Entry 6YNZ (electron microscopy, 3.10 A resolution); this record covers chains J3 and L3 of the 162 polymer chains in the assembly.

[Chain J3]
Molecule: ATPTT5
Organism: Tetrahymena thermophila
UniProtKB: Q228N4 (Q228N4_TETTS); residue numbers follow UniProt; this construct covers 1-273
Amino-acid sequence (273 residues; row label = number of the first residue in the row):
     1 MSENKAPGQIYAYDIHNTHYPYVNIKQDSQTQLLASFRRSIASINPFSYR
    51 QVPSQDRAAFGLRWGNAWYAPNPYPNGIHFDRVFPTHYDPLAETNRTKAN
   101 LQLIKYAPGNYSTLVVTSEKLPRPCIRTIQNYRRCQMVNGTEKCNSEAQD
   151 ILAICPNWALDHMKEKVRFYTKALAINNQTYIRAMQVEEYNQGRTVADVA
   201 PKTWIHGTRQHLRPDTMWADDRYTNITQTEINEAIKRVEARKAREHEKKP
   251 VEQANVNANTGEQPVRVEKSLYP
Not modelled in the structure: 1-4
Disulfide bonds: Cys125-Cys155

[Chain L3]
Molecule: ATPTT6
Organism: Tetrahymena thermophila
UniProtKB: I7MCQ6 (I7MCQ6_TETTS); residues 1-247 here = UniProt positions 1-247
Amino-acid sequence (247 residues; numbered 1 to 247; the number before each row is that of its first residue):
     1 MPVKEGQAKLWFSTKEEADAYDDKMISNIELKSQDYEDENFSPVFNRKTQ
    51 EYFLEPSEKFKSDFAELLRPLRSLSFNQVVDRYVLIPPNHTFYRNWTYEK
   101 FLGGFGLSYLILRELPLRNFYARVFVMYAFAAKVLDHLGNPFPFSGHGQI
   151 VAAADRWNHWDVRCYDNVMKALKYIRIPTVQNNIPEATRWYGRQPGHLLR
   201 ADTYWIPNLVSQRFAKHQPAHWDGTQNMPIFRLADPKHKDSYMVQFR
Not modelled in the structure: 1
Small-molecule neighbours: Ubiquinone-8 (UQ8): Gly106, Leu107, Leu110

[Interface between chain J3 and chain L3]
Residue-residue contacts - 124 pairs, chain J3 then chain L3:
  Gly8(J3) with Ile86(L3)
  Ile10(J3) with Trp157(L3), hydrophobic
  Tyr11(J3) with Leu67(L3), hydrogen bond (side chain-backbone); Leu68(L3); Pro70(L3), hydrophobic; Leu71(L3); Tyr83(L3), hydrophobic
  Asp14(J3) with Arg69(L3), hydrogen bond (backbone-side chain); Tyr83(L3), hydrogen bond
  Ile15(J3) with Leu67(L3), hydrophobic; Arg69(L3), hydrogen bond (backbone-side chain)
  Asn17(J3) with Arg69(L3)
  Pro46(J3) with Lys100(L3), hydrogen bond (backbone-side chain)
  Ser48(J3) with Lys100(L3), hydrogen bond (backbone-side chain)
  Tyr49(J3) with Phe101(L3), hydrophobic
  Pro53(J3) with Ala153(L3); Asp155(L3)
  Ser54(J3) with Arg94(L3), hydrogen bond (backbone-side chain); Trp157(L3)
  Gln55(J3) with Ile86(L3); Pro87(L3), hydrogen bond (side chain-backbone); Asn89(L3); Phe92(L3); Arg94(L3); Trp157(L3)
  Asp56(J3) with Phe92(L3); Tyr93(L3); Arg94(L3)
  Arg57(J3) with Tyr93(L3), hydrogen bond (side chain-backbone); Arg94(L3); Trp96(L3); Thr97(L3)
  Ala58(J3) with Arg94(L3), hydrogen bond (backbone-backbone); Thr97(L3), hydrogen bond (backbone-side chain); Tyr98(L3)
  Ala59(J3) with Tyr98(L3), hydrogen bond (backbone-side chain); Ala152(L3); Ala153(L3), hydrogen bond (backbone-backbone)
  Phe60(J3) with Thr97(L3); Tyr98(L3), hydrophobic; Phe101(L3), hydrophobic; Ile150(L3), hydrophobic; Val151(L3); Ala153(L3)
  Gly61(J3) with Val151(L3), hydrogen bond (backbone-backbone); Ala152(L3); Ala153(L3)
  Arg63(J3) with His137(L3)
  Asn66(J3) with Lys133(L3), hydrogen bond; Asp136(L3), hydrogen bond; His137(L3), hydrogen bond (backbone-side chain)
  Trp68(J3) with His137(L3), hydrogen bond; Gln149(L3); Ile150(L3); Val151(L3), hydrophobic
  Tyr69(J3) with Val151(L3)
  Gly109(J3) with Ile175(L3)
  Thr117(J3) with Tyr174(L3), hydrogen bond
  Glu119(J3) with Lys170(L3), salt bridge; Arg176(L3), salt bridge; Thr188(L3)
  Lys120(J3) with Asp166(L3), salt bridge; Tyr191(L3), hydrogen bond (backbone-side chain)
  Leu121(J3) with Tyr191(L3)
  Pro122(J3) with Tyr191(L3)
  Trp158(J3) with Glu186(L3); Ala187(L3), hydrophobic; Trp190(L3)
  Arg209(J3) with Ala8(L3); Phe53(L3); Glu55(L3), salt bridge
  Gln210(J3) with Gln7(L3); Ala8(L3), hydrogen bond (backbone-backbone)
  His211(J3) with Gln7(L3); Ala8(L3); Lys9(L3), hydrogen bond (backbone-backbone)
  Leu212(J3) with Lys9(L3); Leu10(L3); Trp11(L3), hydrophobic
  Arg213(J3) with Ala8(L3); Lys9(L3), hydrogen bond (backbone-backbone); Trp11(L3)
  Pro214(J3) with Tyr21(L3)
  Asp215(J3) with Tyr21(L3), hydrogen bond; Met25(L3)
  Thr216(J3) with Glu51(L3), hydrogen bond
  Met217(J3) with Met25(L3), hydrophobic; Ile29(L3), hydrophobic
  Trp218(J3) with Lys48(L3); Thr49(L3); Gln50(L3); Glu51(L3), hydrogen bond (backbone-backbone)
  Ala219(J3) with Gln50(L3); Glu51(L3); Phe53(L3)
  Asp220(J3) with Ala8(L3)
  Asp221(J3) with Lys4(L3)
  Arg222(J3) with Val3(L3); Lys4(L3), hydrogen bond (backbone-backbone); Glu5(L3), salt bridge; Leu10(L3); Asp22(L3), salt bridge
  Tyr223(J3) with Tyr21(L3); Asp22(L3), hydrogen bond; Met25(L3), hydrophobic; Ile26(L3), hydrophobic
  Thr224(J3) with Lys4(L3)
  Asn225(J3) with Pro2(L3); Lys4(L3)
  Ile226(J3) with Pro2(L3); Ile26(L3), hydrophobic
  Gln228(J3) with Leu31(L3); Glu39(L3); Asn40(L3)
  Glu230(J3) with Pro2(L3)
  Ile231(J3) with Ile26(L3)
  Ala234(J3) with Asp23(L3); Ile26(L3), hydrophobic
  Ile235(J3) with Ser27(L3)
  Arg237(J3) with Asp23(L3), salt bridge
  Val238(J3) with Asp23(L3); Lys24(L3)
  Arg241(J3) with Ala20(L3); Asp23(L3), salt bridge
Interface residues without a listed pair, chain J3 (63 interface residues in all): Pro7, Gln9, Phe47, Arg50, Gln51, Ala67, Pro156, Thr227
Interface residues without a listed pair, chain L3 (70 interface residues in all): Asp19, Asn28, Pro88, Ser108, Ala132, Ala154

[Summary]
63 residues of chain J3 face 70 of chain L3 across their interface, with 28 hydrogen bonds and 8 salt bridges.
Among the polar pairs are Glu119(J3)-Lys170(L3), Glu119(J3)-Arg176(L3) and Lys120(J3)-Asp166(L3). Bound to
chain L3: Ubiquinone-8.
Here chain J3 is ATPTT5 and chain L3 is ATPTT6, both from Tetrahymena thermophila. Entry 6YNZ (Cryo-EM
structure of Tetrahymena thermophila mitochondrial ATP synthase - F1Fo composite tetramer model) was
determined by electron microscopy, deposited together with 6YNV, 6YNW, 6YNX, 6YNY and 6YO0.
